PDB entry 9RS9 | electron microscopy, 3.40 A resolution | chains A and B of the 3 polymer chains in the assembly

== Chain A ==
Protein: Protein fuzzy homolog
Organism: Homo sapiens
UniProtKB: Q9BT04 (FUZZY_HUMAN); residue numbers follow UniProt; this construct covers 2-418
Sequence (418 residues; numbered 1 to 418; the number before each row is that of its first residue):
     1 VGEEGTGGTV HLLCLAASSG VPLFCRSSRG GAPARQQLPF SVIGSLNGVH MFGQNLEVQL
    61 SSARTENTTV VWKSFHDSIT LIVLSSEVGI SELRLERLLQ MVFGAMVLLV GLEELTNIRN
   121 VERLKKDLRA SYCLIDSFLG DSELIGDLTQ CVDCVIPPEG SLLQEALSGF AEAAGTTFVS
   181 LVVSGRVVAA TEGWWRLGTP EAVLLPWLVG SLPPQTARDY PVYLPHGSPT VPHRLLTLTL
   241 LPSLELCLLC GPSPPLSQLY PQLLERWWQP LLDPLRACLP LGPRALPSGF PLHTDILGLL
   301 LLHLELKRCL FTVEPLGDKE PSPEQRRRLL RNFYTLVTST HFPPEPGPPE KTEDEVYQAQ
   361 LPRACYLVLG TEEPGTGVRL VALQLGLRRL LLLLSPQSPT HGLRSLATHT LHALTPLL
Not modelled in the structure: 1-7, 252-260, 343-361
Sequence notes: expression tag (1)

== Chain B ==
Protein: Protein inturned
Organism: Homo sapiens
UniProtKB: Q9ULD6 (INTU_HUMAN); residue numbers follow UniProt; this construct covers 1-942
Sequence (957 residues; each row starts with the number of its first residue; numbers below 1 keep their minus sign (Met-14 is residue -14)):
   -14 MDYKDDDDKG VPRIPMASVA SCDSRPSSDE LPGDPSSQEE DEDYDFEDRV SDSGSYSSAS
    46 SDYDDLEPEW LDSVQKNGEL FYLELSEDEE ESLLPETPTV NHVRFSENEI IIEDDYKERK
   106 KYEPKLKQFT KILRRKRLLP KRCNKKNSND NGPVSILKHQ SNQKTGVIVQ QRYKDVNVYV
   166 NPKKLTVIKA KEQLKLLEVL VGIIHQTKWS WRRTGKQGDG ERLVVHGLLP GGSAMKSGQV
   226 LIGDVLVAVN DVDVTTENIE RVLSCIPGPM QVKLTFENAY DVKRETSHPR QKKTQSNTSD
   286 LVKLLWGEEV EGIQQSGLNT PHIIMYLTLQ LDSETSKEEQ EILYHYPMSE ASQKLKSVRG
   346 IFLTLCDMLE NVTGTQVTSS SLLLNGKQIH VAYWKESDKL LLIGLPAEEV PLPRLRNMIE
   406 NVIQTLKFMY GSLDSAFCQI ENVPRLDHFF NLFFQRALQP AKLHSSASPS AQQYDASSAV
   466 LLDNLPGVRW LTLPLEIKME LDMALSDLEA ADFAELSEDY YDMRRLYTIL GSSLFYKGYL
   526 ICSHLPKDDL IDIAVYCRHY CLLPLAAKQR IGQLIIWREV FPQHHLRPLA DSSTEVFPEP
   586 EGRYFLLVVG LKHYMLCVLL EAGGCASKAI GSPGPDCVYV DQVKTTLHQL DGVDSRIDER
   646 LASSPVPCLS CADWFLTGSR EKTDSLTTSP ILSRLQGTSK VATSPTCRRT LFGDYSLKTR
   706 KPSPSCSSGG SDNGCEGGED DGFSPHTTPD AVRKQRESQG SDGLEESGTL LKVTKKKSTL
   766 PNPFHLGNLK KDLPEKELEI YNTVKLTSGP ENTLFHYVAL ETVQGIFITP TLEEVAQLSG
   826 SIHPQLIKNF HQCCLSIRAV FQQTLVEEKK KGLNSGDHSD SAKSVSSLNP VKEHGVLFEC
   886 SPGNWTDQKK APPVMAYWVV GRLFLHPKPQ ELYVCFHDSV TEIAIEIAFK LFFGLTL
Not modelled in the structure: -14 to 301, 448-455, 496-510, 553-555, 570-585, 609-621, 649-796, 823-826, 858-875, 887-899, 927-942
Sequence notes: initiating methionine (-14); expression tag (-13 to 0)
UniProt features mapped onto this chain:
  - modified residue (Phosphoserine): Ser670, Ser674
  - natural variant: Gln276 to Leu942 (deletion: In SRTD7/20), Glu355 to Leu942 (deletion: In SRTD20), Ala452 (A452T: No effect on the assembly of the CPLANE complex), Glu500 (E500A: In SRTD20; uncertain significance)

== How chain A and chain B interact ==
Residue-residue contacts (69; chain A residue first):
  Ser41(A) with Met353(B)
  Val42(A) with Met353(B), hydrophobic
  Ser45(A) with Met353(B), hydrogen bond
  Val49(A) with Ile346(B); Thr349(B)
  Phe52(A) with Ser342(B); Ile346(B), hydrophobic
  Gly53(A) with Ile346(B)
  Leu56(A) with Lys339(B), hydrogen bond (backbone-side chain)
  Val58(A) with Val343(B), hydrophobic; Leu367(B), hydrophobic; Leu368(B); Leu369(B), hydrophobic
  Gln59(A) with Leu367(B); Leu368(B), hydrogen bond (backbone-backbone)
  Leu60(A) with Ser365(B); Ser366(B); Leu367(B), hydrophobic
  Ser61(A) with Ser366(B), hydrogen bond (backbone-backbone); Leu368(B)
  Ser62(A) with Ser365(B), hydrogen bond (backbone-side chain); Ser366(B), hydrogen bond (backbone-backbone)
  Ala63(A) with Leu350(B), hydrophobic; Ser364(B); Ser365(B)
  Arg64(A) with Val362(B); Thr363(B), hydrogen bond (backbone-backbone); Ser364(B), hydrogen bond (backbone-backbone); Leu397(B)
  Thr65(A) with Thr358(B), hydrogen bond; Thr360(B), hydrogen bond; Gln361(B), hydrogen bond (side chain-backbone); Val362(B); Thr363(B)
  Glu66(A) with Thr360(B), hydrogen bond (backbone-side chain); Gln361(B), hydrogen bond (backbone-backbone); Thr363(B), hydrogen bond (backbone-side chain)
  Asn67(A) with Thr360(B), hydrogen bond (backbone-side chain)
  Thr68(A) with Thr358(B)
  Trp72(A) with Leu350(B), hydrophobic
  Pro362(A) with Leu882(B); Glu884(B)
  Arg363(A) with Leu882(B); Phe883(B); Cys885(B)
  Ala364(A) with Val881(B); Leu882(B), hydrogen bond (backbone-backbone)
  Cys365(A) with Gly880(B)
  Tyr366(A) with Glu878(B); His879(B), hydrogen bond (backbone-side chain); Gly880(B), hydrogen bond (backbone-backbone); Trp903(B); Val905(B)
  Leu367(A) with Val876(B); Glu878(B)
  Val368(A) with Val876(B); Lys877(B), hydrogen bond (backbone-backbone); Glu878(B), hydrogen bond (backbone-backbone)
  Leu369(A) with Val876(B); Lys877(B)
  Gly370(A) with Val876(B)
  Thr371(A) with Lys877(B), hydrogen bond (backbone-side chain)
  Glu372(A) with Lys877(B), hydrogen bond (backbone-side chain); Leu908(B); His911(B)
  Glu373(A) with Lys877(B); His911(B), salt bridge
  His401(A) with Thr926(B)
  Arg404(A) with Trp903(B)
Other interface residues (no listed pair), chain A (38 interface residues in all): Leu46, Glu57, Val70, Leu336, Thr376
Other interface residues (no listed pair), chain B (41 interface residues in all): Leu354, Asn356, Val357, Gly359, Asn370, Val845, Phe909

== Summary ==
38 residues of chain A and 41 residues of chain B are in contact, with 22 hydrogen bonds and 1 salt bridge.
Polar contacts include Glu373(A)-His911(B), Ser45(A)-Met353(B) and Leu56(A)-Lys339(B).
Here chain A is Protein fuzzy homolog and chain B is Protein inturned, both from Homo sapiens. Entry 9RS9
(Rab23 in complex with Fuzzy-Inturned) was determined by electron microscopy (same publication as 9RS6, 9RS7
and 9RS8).
